7JWG - chains H and L of the 3 polymer chains in the assembly; structure by X-ray diffraction, 3.05 A resolution.

Chain H:
Name: Antibody 221-7 Fab heavy chain
Source organism: Homo sapiens
Notes: antibody fragment or engineered binder
Amino-acid sequence (220 residues; numbered 1 to 220; the number before each row is that of its first residue):
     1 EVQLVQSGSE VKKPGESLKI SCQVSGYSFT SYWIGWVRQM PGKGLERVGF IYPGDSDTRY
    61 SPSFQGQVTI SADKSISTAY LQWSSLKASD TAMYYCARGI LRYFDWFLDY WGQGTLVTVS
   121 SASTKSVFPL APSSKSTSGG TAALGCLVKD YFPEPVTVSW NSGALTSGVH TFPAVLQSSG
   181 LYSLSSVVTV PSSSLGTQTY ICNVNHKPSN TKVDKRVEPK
Unresolved in the structure: 139-140, 220
Disulfide bonds: C22-C96, C146-C202

Chain L:
Name: Antibody 221-7 Fab light chain
Source organism: Homo sapiens
Notes: antibody fragment or engineered binder
Amino-acid sequence (207 residues; each row starts with the number of its first residue):
     8 PSSLSASVGD RVTITCRASQ GISSGSAWYQ QKPGKAPKLL IYDVSSLESG VPSRFSGSGS
    68 GTEFTLTISS LQPEDFATYY CQQFNSYLLT FGGGTKVEIK RTVAAPSVFI FPPSDEQLKS
   128 GTASVVCLLN NFYPREAKVQ WKVDNALQSG NSQESVTEQD SKDSTYSLSS TLTLSKADYE
   188 KHKVYACEVT HQGLSSPVTK SFNRGEC
Disulfide bonds: C23-C88, C134-C194

Chain H / chain L interface:
Pairs across the interface - 52 pairs, chain H then chain L:
  Q39(H) - Q38(L)  hydrogen bond
  L45(H) - T97(L)
  L45(H) - F98(L)  hydrophobic
  E46(H) - T97(L)
  R47(H) - L95(L)
  R47(H) - L96(L)
  S61(H) - L96(L)
  S63(H) - L96(L)
  Y95(H) - K42(L)
  Y95(H) - A43(L)  hydrophobic
  R102(H) - D50(L)  salt bridge
  R102(H) - F91(L)
  D105(H) - N92(L)
  D105(H) - L95(L)
  W106(H) - Q89(L)  hydrogen bond (backbone-side chain)
  F107(H) - Y36(L)
  F107(H) - L46(L)  hydrophobic
  F107(H) - Y49(L)  hydrophobic
  F107(H) - Q89(L)
  L108(H) - Y36(L)  hydrogen bond (backbone-side chain)
  L108(H) - L46(L)
  D109(H) - L46(L)
  D109(H) - E55(L)
  W111(H) - A43(L)  hydrophobic
  W111(H) - P44(L)
  G112(H) - A43(L)
  L130(H) - S121(L)
  L130(H) - E123(L)
  L130(H) - Q124(L)
  A131(H) - S121(L)
  P132(H) - F118(L)  hydrophobic
  S133(H) - F118(L)
  A143(H) - F116(L)  hydrophobic
  A143(H) - F118(L)
  L144(H) - F118(L)  hydrophobic
  L147(H) - Q124(L)
  L147(H) - S131(L)
  K149(H) - S131(L)
  K149(H) - T180(L)
  H170(H) - N137(L)
  H170(H) - N138(L)  hydrogen bond
  H170(H) - S174(L)  hydrogen bond
  F172(H) - L135(L)  hydrophobic
  F172(H) - S162(L)
  F172(H) - S174(L)
  F172(H) - L175(L)
  F172(H) - S176(L)
  P173(H) - S162(L)  hydrogen bond (backbone-side chain)
  P173(H) - V163(L)
  Q177(H) - Q160(L)
  T189(H) - N137(L)
  K215(H) - E123(L)  salt bridge
Interface residues without a listed pair, chain H (37 interface residues in all): K43, G44, Y103, F104, T141, V175, L176, V187
Interface residues without a listed pair, chain L (39 interface residues in all): S31, A34, Y87, Q90, Y94, T164, D167

In short:
37 residues of chain H and 39 residues of chain L are in contact, with 6 hydrogen bonds and 2 salt bridges.
Among the polar pairs are R102(H)-D50(L), K215(H)-E123(L) and Q39(H)-Q38(L).
Here chain H is Antibody 221-7 Fab heavy chain and chain L is Antibody 221-7 Fab light chain, both from Homo
sapiens. Entry 7JWG (OspA-Fab 221-7 complex structure) was determined by X-ray diffraction.
